PDB entry 8Q4J | X-ray diffraction, 2.51 A resolution | chain B

Chain B:
Protein: Chloride intracellular channel protein 5
Organism: Homo sapiens
Reference sequence: Q9NZA1 (CLIC5_HUMAN), isoform Q9NZA1-2; aligned to UniProt positions 16-239 over residues 28-251 (the alignment contains insertions or deletions, so no single offset holds)
Chain sequence (228 residues; each row starts with the number of its first residue):
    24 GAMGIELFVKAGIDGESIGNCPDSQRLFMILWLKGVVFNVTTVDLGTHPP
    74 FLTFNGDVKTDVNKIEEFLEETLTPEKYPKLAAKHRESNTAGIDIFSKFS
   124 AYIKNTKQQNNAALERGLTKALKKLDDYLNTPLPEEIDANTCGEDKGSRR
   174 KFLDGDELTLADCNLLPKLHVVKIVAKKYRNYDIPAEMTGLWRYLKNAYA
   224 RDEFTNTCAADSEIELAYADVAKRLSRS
Not modelled in the structure: 24
Construct notes: expression tag (24-27); engineered mutation Asp46 (Phe34 in Q9NZA1)
What the authors report for this chain:
  - mutagenesis - F46D: decreased binding to liposomes

Summary:
The paper reports that F46D reduces binding to liposomes.
Chain B is Chloride intracellular channel protein 5 (Homo sapiens); the structure, The crystal structure of
human chloride intracellular channel protein 5 delta 57-68 F34D mutant, was determined by X-ray diffraction,
deposited together with 8Q4I.
